9OH6 - chains B and K of the 4 polymer chains in the assembly; structure by X-ray diffraction, 2.04 A resolution.

== Chain B (and K) ==
Molecule: Azurin
Organism: Pseudomonas aeruginosa PAO1
Notes: chain K of this document is another copy of the same molecule, construct and numbering; everything in this record applies to it too
Reference sequence: P00282 (AZUR_PSEAE); residues 1-128 here correspond to UniProt positions 21-148 (UniProt number = residue number + 20)
Amino-acid sequence (128 residues; row label = number of the first residue in the row):
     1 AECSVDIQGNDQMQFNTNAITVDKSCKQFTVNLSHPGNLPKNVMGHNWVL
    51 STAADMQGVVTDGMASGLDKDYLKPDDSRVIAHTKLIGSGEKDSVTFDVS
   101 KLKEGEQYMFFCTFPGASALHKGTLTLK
Differences from the reference sequence: engineered mutation A117 (His137 in P00282), H121 (Met141 in P00282)
Curated features (UniProtKB/Swiss-Prot):
  - binding site (Cu cation): H46, C112
Cystine bridges: C3-C26

== Interface between chain B and chain K ==
Contacting residue pairs (9):
  N42(B) - V43(K)
  V43(B) - N42(K)
  V43(B) - V43(K)  hydrophobic
  T61(B) - A65(K)
  M64(B) - P115(K)
  A65(B) - M64(K)
  A65(B) - P115(K)
  G67(B) - P115(K)
  P115(B) - Y72(K)
Interface residues without a listed pair, chain B (9 interface residues in all): S66, Y72
Interface residues without a listed pair, chain K (8 interface residues in all): P40, G116

== In short ==
9 residues of chain B face 8 of chain K across their interface. UniProt lists Cu cation-binding residues
H46(B) and C112(B) on chain B.
Both chains are Azurin (Pseudomonas aeruginosa PAO1). Entry 9OH6 (H117A/M121H Azurin with Cu(II), pH 7.7) was
determined by X-ray diffraction together with 9OH7 from the same study.
